Entry 8HFK (X-ray diffraction, 2.90 A resolution); this record covers chains C and D of the 4 polymer chains in the assembly.

[Chain C (and D)]
Molecule: Versicolorin reductase
Organism: Cercospora sp. JNU001
Notes: chain D of this document is another copy of the same molecule, construct and numbering; everything in this record applies to it too
UniProtKB: A0A2G5I2X5 (A0A2G5I2X5_CERBT); numbering as in UniProt (aligned over 1-268)
Chain sequence (279 residues; row label = number of the first residue in the row; numbers below 1 keep their minus sign (Met-1 is residue -1)):
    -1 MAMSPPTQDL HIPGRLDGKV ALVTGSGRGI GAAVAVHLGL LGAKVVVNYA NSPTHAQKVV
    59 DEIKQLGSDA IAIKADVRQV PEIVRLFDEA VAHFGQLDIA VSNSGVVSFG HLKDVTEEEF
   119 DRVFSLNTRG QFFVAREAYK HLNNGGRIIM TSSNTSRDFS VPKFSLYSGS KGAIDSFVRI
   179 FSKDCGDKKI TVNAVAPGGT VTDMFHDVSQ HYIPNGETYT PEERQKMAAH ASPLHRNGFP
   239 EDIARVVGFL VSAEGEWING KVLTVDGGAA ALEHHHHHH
Not modelled in the structure: -1 to 9, 210-216, 268-277 (chain D: -1 to 9, 156-157, 268-277)
Sequence notes: initiating methionine (-1); expression tag (0, 269-277); engineered mutation Phe162 (His in A0A2G5I2X5)
Ligand contacts:
  - NADP+ (L8U; 2-bromanyl-1-(4-bromanyl-2-oxidanyl-phenyl)ethanone): Val105, Ser151, Asn152, Thr153, Phe162, Tyr165, Gly196, Gly197, Met202, Phe203, Val206
  - NADP (NAP; NADP nicotinamide-adenine-dinucleotide phosphate): Gly23, Ser24, Gly25, Arg26, Gly27, Ile28, Asn46, Tyr47, Ala48, Asn49, Ser50, Ala73, Asp74, Val75, Arg76, Asn101, Ser102, Gly103, Val104, Leu124, Thr149, Ser150, Ser151, Tyr165, Lys169, Pro195, Gly196, Gly197, Thr198, Thr200, Asp201, Met202, Phe203
Reported in the primary citation:
  - binding site for NADP+: Ser151, Tyr165, Met202
  - mutagenesis - H162F: increased catalytic activity on 2-chloroacetophenone
  - mutagenesis - Y210A (3.2-fold), Y210F: increased catalytic activity on 1e

[Interface between chain C and chain D]
Contacting residue pairs (90):
  Val78(C) with Glu115(D)
  His109(C) with Tyr137(D); Asp182(D), hydrogen bond (side chain-backbone); Asp185(D), salt bridge
  Leu110(C) with Phe130(D), hydrophobic; Ala133(D); Arg134(D); Phe179(D), hydrophobic; Asp182(D), hydrogen bond (backbone-side chain); Cys183(D), hydrophobic
  Lys111(C) with Arg134(D); Tyr137(D); Lys138(D)
  Val113(C) with Phe130(D), hydrophobic; Phe131(D); Arg134(D), hydrogen bond (backbone-side chain)
  Thr114(C) with Phe131(D)
  Glu115(C) with Val78(D); Arg127(D), salt bridge; Phe131(D)
  Phe118(C) with Thr126(D); Arg127(D); Phe130(D), hydrophobic; Phe131(D), hydrophobic; Phe175(D), hydrophobic
  Asp119(C) with Arg127(D), salt bridge
  Phe122(C) with Phe122(D), hydrophobic; Thr126(D); Phe175(D), hydrophobic
  Thr126(C) with Phe122(D)
  Arg127(C) with Glu115(D), salt bridge; Phe118(D); Asp119(D), salt bridge
  Phe130(C) with Leu110(D), hydrophobic; Val113(D), hydrophobic
  Phe131(C) with Val113(D); Thr114(D); Glu115(D); Phe118(D), hydrophobic
  Ala133(C) with Leu110(D)
  Arg134(C) with Leu110(D); Val113(D), hydrogen bond (side chain-backbone); Thr114(D)
  Tyr137(C) with His109(D); Lys111(D)
  Ser154(C) with Ser174(D), hydrogen bond (backbone-side chain)
  Ser158(C) with Arg177(D); Ile178(D); Lys181(D), hydrogen bond (backbone-side chain)
  Val159(C) with Ile178(D)
  Lys161(C) with Asp182(D), hydrogen bond (backbone-side chain)
  Phe162(C) with Ile178(D)
  Ser163(C) with Phe130(D); Phe175(D); Ile178(D); Phe179(D)
  Leu164(C) with Phe175(D)
  Ser166(C) with Ser174(D); Ile178(D)
  Gly167(C) with Ala171(D); Ser174(D); Phe175(D)
  Gly170(C) with Gly170(D); Ala171(D); Ser174(D)
  Ala171(C) with Gly167(D); Gly170(D); Ala171(D)
  Ser174(C) with Ser154(D), hydrogen bond (side chain-backbone); Ser166(D); Gly167(D); Gly170(D)
  Phe175(C) with Phe122(D), hydrophobic; Ser163(D); Gly167(D)
  Arg177(C) with Ser158(D)
  Ile178(C) with Ser158(D); Val159(D); Phe162(D); Ser163(D); Ser166(D)
  Phe179(C) with Leu110(D), hydrophobic; Ser163(D)
  Lys181(C) with Ser158(D), hydrogen bond (side chain-backbone)
  Asp182(C) with His109(D), salt bridge; Leu110(D), hydrogen bond (side chain-backbone); Pro160(D); Lys161(D), hydrogen bond (side chain-backbone); Ser163(D)
  Asp185(C) with His109(D), salt bridge
Other interface residues (no listed pair), chain C (43 interface residues in all): Pro79, Gly108, Lys138, Arg155, Phe157, Pro160, Cys183
Other interface residues (no listed pair), chain D (42 interface residues in all): Pro79, Gly108, Thr153, Leu164

[Overview]
43 residues of chain C face 42 of chain D across their interface, with 11 hydrogen bonds and 7 salt bridges.
Polar pairs include His109(C)-Asp185(D), Glu115(C)-Arg127(D) and Asp119(C)-Arg127(D). The paper reports a
binding site for NADP+ at Ser151(C), Tyr165(C) and Met202(C); Y210A and Y210F of chain C increase catalytic
activity on 1e.
Chain C and chain D are both Versicolorin reductase (Cercospora sp. JNU001); the structure, Crystal Structure
of CbAR mutant (H162F) in complex with NADP+ and halogenated aryl ketone, was determined by X-ray diffraction,
deposited together with 7YB1, 7YB2 and 8HFJ.
